Entry 5F8J (X-ray diffraction, 2.67 A resolution); this record covers chains A and B of the 3 polymer chains in the assembly.

== Chain A ==
Name: Genome polyprotein
From: Enterovirus A71
Notes: EC 2.7.7.48
UniProt: E5RPG2 (E5RPG2_9ENTO); residues 1-462 here correspond to UniProt positions 1732-2193 (UniProt number = residue number + 1731)
Chain sequence (468 residues; each row starts with the number of its first residue):
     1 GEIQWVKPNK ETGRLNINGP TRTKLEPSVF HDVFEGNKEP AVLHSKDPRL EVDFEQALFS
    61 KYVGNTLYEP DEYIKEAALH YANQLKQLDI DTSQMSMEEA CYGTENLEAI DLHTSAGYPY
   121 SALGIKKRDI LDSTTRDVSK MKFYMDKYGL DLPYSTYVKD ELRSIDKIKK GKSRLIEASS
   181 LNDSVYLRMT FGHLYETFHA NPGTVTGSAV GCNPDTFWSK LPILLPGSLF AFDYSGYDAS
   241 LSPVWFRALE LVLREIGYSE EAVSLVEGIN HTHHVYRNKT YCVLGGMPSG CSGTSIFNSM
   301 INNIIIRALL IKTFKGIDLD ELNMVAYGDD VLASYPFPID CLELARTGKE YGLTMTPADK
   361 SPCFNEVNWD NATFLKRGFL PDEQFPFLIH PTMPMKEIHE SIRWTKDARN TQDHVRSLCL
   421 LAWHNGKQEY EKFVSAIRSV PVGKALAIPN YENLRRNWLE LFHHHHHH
Unresolved in the structure: 463-468
Sequence notes: expression tag (463-468)
Bound ions: Mg2+ site 1: Asp233, Asp329, Asp330 (shared with 2 residues of chain C); Mg2+ site 2: Tyr234, Asp329 (together with pyrophosphate) (shared with 1 residue of chain C); Zn2+: His271, His273, Cys282, Glu343
Ligand contacts: pyrophosphate (POP): Arg163, Lys167, Arg174, Tyr234, Ser235, Gly236, Tyr237, Asp238, Asp329
What the authors report for this chain:
  - conformationally variable residues (side-chain flip): Asp233, Asp238
  - Mg2+ coordination: Asp233, Asp329, Asp330
  - binding site for the 17-nt RNA strand: Lys159
  - binding site for the 35-nt RNA strand (chain B): Ile176

== Chain B ==
Molecule: 35-nt RNA strand
Sequence (35 nucleotides; numbered 581 to 615; the number before each row is that of its first residue):
   581 GGGAGAUGAA AGUCUCCAGG UCUCUCUCGU CGAAA
Unresolved in the structure: 581-598, 611-615

== Chain A / chain B interface ==
Contacting residue pairs (47; chain A residue first):
  Pro20(A) with G599(B), base contact
  Arg22(A) with G599(B), hydrogen bond to the base
  Lys24(A) with G599(B), base contact
  Leu43(A) with G599(B), base contact
  Leu107(A) with U603(B), phosphate contact
  Glu108(A) with U603(B), hydrogen bond to the phosphate
  Asp111(A) with U601(B), phosphate contact
  Thr114(A) with G600(B), phosphate contact; U601(B), phosphate contact
  Ser115(A) with G599(B), hydrogen bond to the phosphate; G600(B), hydrogen bond to the phosphate
  Ser121(A) with G599(B), hydrogen bond to the phosphate
  Lys127(A) with U601(B), salt bridge to the phosphate
  Tyr157(A) with G599(B), sugar contact
  Lys159(A) with G600(B), hydrogen bond to the base
  Asp160(A) with G599(B), base contact
  Ile176(A) with G599(B), sugar contact; G600(B), base contact
  Glu177(A) with G600(B), sugar contact
  Ala178(A) with G600(B), sugar contact
  Ser179(A) with G600(B), hydrogen bond to the sugar
  Arg188(A) with C602(B), salt bridge to the phosphate
  His199(A) with C602(B), phosphate contact; U603(B), salt bridge to the phosphate
  Val210(A) with U603(B), sugar contact
  Gly211(A) with U603(B), hydrogen bond to the sugar; C604(B), sugar contact
  Cys212(A) with U603(B), sugar contact; C604(B), sugar contact
  Asn213(A) with C604(B), sugar contact; U605(B), phosphate contact
  Pro214(A) with C604(B), sugar contact
  Ser289(A) with G600(B), base contact
  Gly290(A) with G600(B), hydrogen bond to the sugar; U601(B), sugar contact
  Cys291(A) with U601(B), hydrogen bond to the sugar
  Ser292(A) with U601(B), sugar contact; C602(B), hydrogen bond to the phosphate
  Gly293(A) with U601(B), hydrogen bond to the sugar
  Thr294(A) with U601(B), sugar contact
  Ser295(A) with C602(B), base contact
  Tyr327(A) with U603(B), sugar contact
  Asp413(A) with U607(B), sugar contact
  Arg416(A) with C606(B), sugar contact; U607(B), salt bridge to the phosphate
  Leu420(A) with U605(B), sugar contact; C606(B), sugar contact
Interface residues without a listed pair, chain A (38 interface residues in all): Ser184, Tyr195
The authors on this interface:
  - interface residues, chain A: Ile176(A)

== Overview ==
Chain A and chain B form an interface of 38 and 9 residues respectively, with 12 hydrogen bonds and 4 salt
bridges. Among the polar pairs are Arg22(A)-G599(B), Lys159(A)-G600(B) and Ser179(A)-G600(B). The paper
reports a binding site for the 17-nt RNA strand at Lys159(A); a binding site for the 35-nt RNA strand (chain
B) at Ile176(A).
Chain A is Genome polyprotein (Enterovirus A71) and chain B is a 35-nt RNA strand; the structure, Enterovirus
71 Polymerase Elongation Complex (C1S4 Form), was determined by X-ray diffraction (same publication as 5F8G,
5F8H, 5F8I, 5F8L, 5F8M and 5F8N).
